Entry 5EG6 (X-ray diffraction, 2.09 A resolution); this record covers chains C and A of the 4 polymer chains in the assembly.

[Chain C]
Protein: Recombining binding protein suppressor of hairless
From: Mus musculus
UniProtKB: P31266 (SUH_MOUSE); residues 53-474 here = UniProt positions 53-474
Sequence (422 residues; each row starts with the number of its first residue):
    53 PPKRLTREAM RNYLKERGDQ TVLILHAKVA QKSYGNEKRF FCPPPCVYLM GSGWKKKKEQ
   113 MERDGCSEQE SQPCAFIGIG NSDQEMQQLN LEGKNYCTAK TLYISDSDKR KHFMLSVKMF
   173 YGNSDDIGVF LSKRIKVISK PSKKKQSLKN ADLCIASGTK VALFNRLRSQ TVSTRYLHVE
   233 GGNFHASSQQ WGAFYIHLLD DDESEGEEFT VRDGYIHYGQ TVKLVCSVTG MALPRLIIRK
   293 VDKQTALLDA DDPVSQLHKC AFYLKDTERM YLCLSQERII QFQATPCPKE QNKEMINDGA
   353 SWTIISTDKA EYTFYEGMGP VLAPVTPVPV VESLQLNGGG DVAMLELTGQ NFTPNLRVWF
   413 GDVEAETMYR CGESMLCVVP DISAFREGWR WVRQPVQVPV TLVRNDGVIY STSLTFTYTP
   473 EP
Unresolved in the structure: 135-136, 195-196, 220-222, 390, 474
Ligand contacts:
  - 1,4-butanediol (BU1), molecule 1: Pro54, Lys55, Arg56, Thr58, Met370
  - 1,4-butanediol (BU1), molecule 2: Gly70, Gln72, Gly105, Lys108, Lys109, Gln112, Phe366, Tyr367, Glu368
  - 1,4-butanediol (BU1), molecule 3: Leu75, Leu77, Tyr100, Met102, Trp243, Val280
  - 1,4-butanediol (BU1), molecule 4: Lys80, Val81, Ala203, Asp204, Cys206, Thr211, Gln308, Ser358
  - 1,4-butanediol (BU1), molecule 5: Leu101, Trp106, Gln124, Pro125, Leu143, Lys146, Asn147
  - 1,4-butanediol (BU1), molecule 6: Ile131, Gln139, Thr153, Leu154, Tyr155, Ile156, Ser157
  - 1,4-butanediol (BU1), molecule 7: Glu363, Tyr364, Thr365, Val380, Pro381, Tyr462, Ser463

[Chain A]
Molecule: 15-nt DNA strand
Sequence (15 nucleotides; numbered 1 to 15; the number before each row is that of its first residue):
     1 TTACTGTGGG AAAGA

[How chain C and chain A interact]
Contacting residue pairs - 13 pairs, chain C then chain A:
  Lys90(C) with DG6(A), sugar contact; DT7(A), phosphate contact
  Arg91(C) with DT7(A), phosphate contact; DG8(A), hydrogen bond to the base
  Phe92(C) with DG6(A), sugar contact; DT7(A), hydrogen bond to the phosphate
  Lys192(C) with DG10(A), hydrogen bond to the base
  Arg218(C) with DT7(A), salt bridge to the phosphate; DG8(A), salt bridge to the phosphate
  Thr223(C) with DG6(A), hydrogen bond to the phosphate; DT7(A), hydrogen bond to the phosphate
  Lys295(C) with DG9(A), phosphate contact
  Lys311(C) with DG8(A), salt bridge to the phosphate
Also at the interface, not in a pair above, chain C (9 interface residues in all): Glu89
Also at the interface, not in a pair above, chain A (6 interface residues in all): DA11

[Overview]
9 residues of chain C face 6 of chain A across their interface; the contacts include 5 hydrogen bonds and 3
salt bridges. Among the polar pairs are Arg91(C)-DG8(A), Lys192(C)-DG10(A) and Phe92(C)-DT7(A). Bound to chain
C: 7 copies of 1,4-butanediol.
Chain C is Recombining binding protein suppressor of hairless (Mus musculus) and chain A is a 15-nt DNA
strand; the structure, CSL-RITA complex bound to DNA, was determined by X-ray diffraction.
